3N6V - chains A and B; structure by X-ray diffraction, 3.20 A resolution.

== Chain A (and B) ==
Molecule: Glutamate receptor 2
Organism: Rattus norvegicus
Notes: fragment: N-terminal domain; chain B of this document is another copy of the same molecule, construct and numbering; everything in this record applies to it too
Reference sequence: P19491 (GRIA2_RAT); residues 6-379 here correspond to UniProt positions 27-400 (UniProt number = residue number + 21)
Chain sequence (374 residues; row label = number of the first residue in the row):
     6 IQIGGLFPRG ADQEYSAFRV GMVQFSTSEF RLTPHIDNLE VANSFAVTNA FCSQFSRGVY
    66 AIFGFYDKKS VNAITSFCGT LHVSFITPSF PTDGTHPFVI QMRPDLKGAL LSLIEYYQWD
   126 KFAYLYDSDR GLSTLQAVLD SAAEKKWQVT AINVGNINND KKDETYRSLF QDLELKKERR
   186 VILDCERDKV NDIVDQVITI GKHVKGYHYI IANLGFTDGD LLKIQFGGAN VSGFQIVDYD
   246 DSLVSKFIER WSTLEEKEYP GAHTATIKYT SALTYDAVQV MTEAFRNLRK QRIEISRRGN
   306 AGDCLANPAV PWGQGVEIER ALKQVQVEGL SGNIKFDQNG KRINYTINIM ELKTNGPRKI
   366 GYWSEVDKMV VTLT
Unresolved in the structure: 302-304, 379 (chain B: 378-379)
Differences from the reference sequence: engineered mutation A78 (Thr99 in P19491)
UniProt features mapped onto this chain:
  - glycosylation (N-linked (GlcNAc...) asparagine): N235, N349
Cystine bridges: C57-C309
Reported in the primary citation:
  - mutagenesis - F82A/L310A: decreased binding to GluA1
  - mutagenesis - F82A: decreased stability
  - mutagenesis - N54A (Tm change 5 degC): increased stability

== Chain A / chain B interface ==
Pairs across the interface (41):
  N48(A) - S81(B)  hydrogen bond
  S49(A) - N77(B)
  S49(A) - S81(B)
  F50(A) - S81(B)  hydrogen bond (backbone-side chain)
  F50(A) - F82(B)  hydrophobic
  F50(A) - T85(B)
  F50(A) - A314(B)  hydrophobic
  N54(A) - L310(B)  hydrogen bond (side chain-backbone)
  C57(A) - L310(B)  hydrophobic
  K74(A) - N77(B)  hydrogen bond (backbone-side chain)
  N77(A) - S49(B)
  N77(A) - K74(B)
  S81(A) - N48(B)  hydrogen bond
  S81(A) - S49(B)  hydrogen bond (side chain-backbone)
  S81(A) - F50(B)  hydrogen bond (side chain-backbone)
  F82(A) - F50(B)  hydrophobic
  F82(A) - T53(B)
  T85(A) - F50(B)
  H101(A) - K74(B)  hydrogen bond
  Y131(A) - D145(B)
  L137(A) - Q141(B)
  Q141(A) - Y131(B)
  Q141(A) - L137(B)
  Q141(A) - N158(B)  hydrogen bond
  L144(A) - L144(B)  hydrophobic
  L144(A) - A156(B)
  D145(A) - Y131(B)  hydrogen bond
  D145(A) - N158(B)
  A148(A) - T155(B)
  A148(A) - I157(B)  hydrophobic
  E149(A) - D177(B)
  E149(A) - L180(B)
  A156(A) - L144(B)
  N158(A) - Q141(B)  hydrogen bond
  N158(A) - D145(B)
  C309(A) - F50(B)
  L310(A) - N54(B)
  L310(A) - C57(B)  hydrophobic
  L310(A) - C309(B)  hydrophobic
  L310(A) - L310(B)  hydrophobic
  A314(A) - F50(B)  hydrophobic
Other interface residues (no listed pair), chain A (32 interface residues in all): T53, K73, A78, L86, L140, Q153, T155, D177, A311
Other interface residues (no listed pair), chain B (31 interface residues in all): K73, A78, H101, A148, E149, Q153

== Overview ==
Chain A and chain B form an interface of 32 and 31 residues respectively, with 11 hydrogen bonds. Among the
polar pairs are N48(A)-S81(B), F50(A)-S81(B) and N54(A)-L310(B). The paper reports that F82A/L310A of chain A
reduce binding to GluA1; F82A of chain A reduces stability.
Both chains are Glutamate receptor 2 (Rattus norvegicus). Entry 3N6V (Structure of the GluA2 NTD-dimer
interface mutant, T78A) was determined by X-ray diffraction together with 3O2J and 3HSY from the same study.
